PDB entry 3X1T | X-ray diffraction, 2.81 A resolution | chains I and G of the 10 polymer chains in the assembly

# Chain I
Molecule: 146-nt DNA strand
Sequence (146 nucleotides; row label = number of the first residue in the row):
     1 ATCAATATCC ACCTGCAGAT TCTACCAAAA GTGTATTTGG AAACTGCTCC ATCAAAAGGC
    61 ATGTTCAGCT GAATTCAGCT GAACATGCCT TTTGATGGAG CAGTTTCCAA ATACACTTTT
   121 GGTAGAATCT GCAGGTGGAT ATTGAT
Bound ions: Mn2+ site 1 near DG78 (its only coordinating residue here); Mn2+ site 2 near DG100 (its only coordinating residue here); Mn2+ site 3: DG121, DG122; Mn2+ site 4 near DA133 (its only coordinating residue here)

# Chain G
Molecule: Histone H2A
From: Mus musculus
UniProt: Q8CGP4 (Q8CGP4_MOUSE); residues 1-128 here correspond to UniProt positions 2-129 (UniProt number = residue number + 1)
Chain sequence (128 residues; numbered 1 to 128; the number before each row is that of its first residue):
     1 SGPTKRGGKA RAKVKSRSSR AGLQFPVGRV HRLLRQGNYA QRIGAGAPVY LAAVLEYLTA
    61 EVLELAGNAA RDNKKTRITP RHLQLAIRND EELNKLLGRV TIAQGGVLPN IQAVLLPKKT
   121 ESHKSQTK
Unresolved in the structure: 1-13, 120-128

# Interface between chain I and chain G
Pairs across the interface - 14 pairs, chain I then chain G:
  DA111(I) - Arg42(G)  hydrogen bond to the sugar
  DA111(I) - Ile43(G)  sugar contact
  DA111(I) - Gly44(G)  phosphate contact
  DA111(I) - Ala45(G)  hydrogen bond to the phosphate
  DT112(I) - Arg35(G)  salt bridge to the phosphate
  DT112(I) - Arg42(G)  phosphate contact
  DT112(I) - Ile43(G)  hydrogen bond to the phosphate
  DG121(I) - Arg29(G)  hydrogen bond to the phosphate
  DG122(I) - Arg29(G)  salt bridge to the phosphate
  DT130(I) - Arg77(G)  sugar contact
  DG131(I) - Lys75(G)  phosphate contact
  DG131(I) - Thr76(G)  hydrogen bond to the phosphate
  DG131(I) - Arg77(G)  hydrogen bond to the phosphate
  DC132(I) - Lys75(G)  salt bridge to the phosphate
Interface residues without a listed pair, chain I (8 interface residues in all): DT119
Interface residues without a listed pair, chain G (11 interface residues in all): Val14, Gln41

# Summary
8 residues of chain I and 11 residues of chain G are in contact, with 6 hydrogen bonds and 3 salt bridges.
Polar contacts include DA111(I)-Arg42(G), DA111(I)-Ala45(G) and DT112(I)-Ile43(G). DG121(I) and DG122(I) form
the Mn2+ site 3.
Chain I is a 146-nt DNA strand and chain G is Histone H2A (Mus musculus); the structure, Crystal structure of
nucleosome core particle consisting of mouse testis specific histone variants H2aa and H2ba, was determined by
X-ray diffraction (same publication as 3X1S, 3X1U and 3X1V).
